8E5O - chains C and D of the 9 polymer chains in the assembly; structure by electron microscopy, 4.40 A resolution (low resolution: residue-level contacts below are approximate; hydrogen-bond / salt-bridge calls are withheld).

== Chain C (and D) ==
Protein: DNA-directed RNA polymerase subunit alpha
From: Escherichia coli
Notes: EC 2.7.7.6; chain D of this document is another copy of the same molecule, construct and numbering; everything in this record applies to it too
UniProt: P0A7Z4 (RPOA_ECOLI); numbering as in UniProt (aligned over 1-329)
Amino-acid sequence (329 residues; numbered 1 to 329; the number before each row is that of its first residue):
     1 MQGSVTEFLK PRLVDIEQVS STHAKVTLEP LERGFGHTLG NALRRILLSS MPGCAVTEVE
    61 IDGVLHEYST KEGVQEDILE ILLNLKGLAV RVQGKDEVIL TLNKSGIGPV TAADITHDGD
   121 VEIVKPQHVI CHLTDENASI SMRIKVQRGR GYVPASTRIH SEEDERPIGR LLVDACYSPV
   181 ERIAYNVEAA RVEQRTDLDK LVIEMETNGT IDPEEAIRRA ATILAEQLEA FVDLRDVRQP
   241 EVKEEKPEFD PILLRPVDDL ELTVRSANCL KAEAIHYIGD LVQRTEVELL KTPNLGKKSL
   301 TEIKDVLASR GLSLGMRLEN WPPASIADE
Unresolved in the structure: 1-6, 159-164, 234-329 (chain D: 1-4, 159-168, 233-329)
UniProt features mapped onto this chain:
  - region: E162 to E165 (Required for interaction with Crp at class II promoters)
  - modified residue: R265 (ADP-ribosylarginine), K297 (N6-acetyllysine), K298 (N6-acetyllysine)
  - mutagenesis: R45 (R45C: In rpoA112; temperature-sensitive, blocks RNA polymerase assembly), E162 to E165 (5-fold decrease in CRP-class II promoter-dependent transcription), E165 (E165K: 5-fold decrease in CRP-class II promoter-dependent transcription), R191 (R191C: In rpoA101; temperature-sensitive)

== How chain C and chain D interact ==
Contacting residue pairs - 50 pairs, chain C then chain D:
  E7(C) - R150(D)
  F8(C) - R150(D)
  F8(C) - I223(D)
  F8(C) - Q227(D)
  L9(C) - Q227(D)
  K10(C) - E226(D)
  K10(C) - Q227(D)
  P11(C) - Q227(D)
  P11(C) - A230(D)
  L13(C) - F231(D)
  L28(C) - F231(D)
  G34(C) - R45(D)
  F35(C) - S50(D)
  F35(C) - I223(D)
  F35(C) - Q227(D)
  H37(C) - R45(D)
  T38(C) - R45(D)
  N41(C) - N41(D)
  A42(C) - T38(D)
  R45(C) - G34(D)
  R45(C) - H37(D)
  R45(C) - T38(D)
  I46(C) - F35(D)
  S49(C) - F35(D)
  S50(C) - F8(D)
  G149(C) - V5(D)
  R150(C) - V5(D)
  R150(C) - E7(D)
  R150(C) - F8(D)
  R218(C) - F231(D)
  A221(C) - F231(D)
  A221(C) - V232(D)
  T222(C) - V232(D)
  I223(C) - F8(D)
  L224(C) - L228(D)
  E226(C) - K10(D)
  Q227(C) - L9(D)
  Q227(C) - P11(D)
  Q227(C) - F35(D)
  L228(C) - L39(D)
  L228(C) - A221(D)
  L228(C) - L224(D)
  A230(C) - P11(D)
  F231(C) - L28(D)
  F231(C) - L43(D)
  F231(C) - I217(D)
  F231(C) - R218(D)
  F231(C) - A221(D)
  V232(C) - A221(D)
  V232(C) - T222(D)
Interface residues without a listed pair, chain C (35 interface residues in all): R12, L31, L39, P52, A225
Interface residues without a listed pair, chain D (36 interface residues in all): T6, R12, L13, L31, A42, I46, A225

== Summary ==
Chain C and chain D form an interface of 35 and 36 residues respectively. Curated annotation (UniProt) lists 6
mutagenesis sites on chain C.
Chain C and chain D are both DNA-directed RNA polymerase subunit alpha (Escherichia coli); the structure,
Escherichia coli Rho-dependent transcription pre-termination complex containing 24 nt long RNA spacer,
Mg-ADP-BeF3, and NusG; TEC ..., was determined by electron microscopy together with 8E3F, 8E3H, 8E5K, 8E5L,
8E5P, 8E6W and 3 further entries from the same study.
